PDB entry 7V90 | electron microscopy, 3.50 A resolution | chains G and J of the 10 polymer chains in the assembly

[Chain G]
Protein: Histone H2A type 1-B/E
Source organism: Homo sapiens
UniProtKB: P04908 (H2A1B_HUMAN); residues 0-129 here correspond to UniProt positions 1-130 (UniProt number = residue number + 1)
Sequence (130 residues; row label = number of the first residue in the row; numbering starts at 0):
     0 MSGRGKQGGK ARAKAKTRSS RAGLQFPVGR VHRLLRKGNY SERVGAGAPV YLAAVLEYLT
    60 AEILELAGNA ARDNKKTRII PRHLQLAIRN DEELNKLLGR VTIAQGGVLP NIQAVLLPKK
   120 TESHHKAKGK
Not modelled in the structure: 0-9, 119-129

[Chain J]
Molecule: 145-nt DNA strand
Source organism: Homo sapiens
Sequence (145 nucleotides; numbered -72 to 72; the number before each row is that of its first residue; numbers below 1 keep their minus sign (DC-72 is residue -72)):
   -72 CTAACCCTAA CCCTAACCCT AACCCTAACC CTAACCCTAA CCCTAACCCT AACCCTAACC
   -12 CTAACCCTAA CCCTAACCCT AACCCTAACC CTAACCCTAA CCCTAACCCT AACCCTAACC
    48 CTAACCCTAA CCCTAACCCT AACCC

[How chain G and chain J interact]
Contacting residue pairs - 10 pairs, chain G then chain J:
  Arg11(G) with DC-43(J), base contact; DC-42(J), hydrogen bond to the base
  Ala14(G) with DC-42(J), phosphate contact
  Lys15(G) with DC-42(J), hydrogen bond to the phosphate
  Thr16(G) with DC-43(J), phosphate contact
  Arg17(G) with DC-43(J), salt bridge to the phosphate
  Arg20(G) with DC-42(J), salt bridge to the phosphate
  Arg32(G) with DC-44(J), salt bridge to the phosphate
  Arg42(G) with DT-35(J), sugar contact
  Arg77(G) with DC-54(J), sugar contact
Other interface residues (no listed pair), chain G (12 interface residues in all): Lys13, Gly28, Arg29
Other interface residues (no listed pair), chain J (7 interface residues in all): DT-41, DC-36

[Overview]
12 residues of chain G and 7 residues of chain J are in contact; the contacts include 2 hydrogen bonds and 3
salt bridges. Polar contacts include Arg11(G)-DC-42(J), Lys15(G)-DC-42(J) and Arg17(G)-DC-43(J).
Here chain G is Histone H2A type 1-B/E and chain J is a 145-nt DNA strand, both from Homo sapiens. Entry 7V90
(Telomeric mononucleosome) was determined by electron microscopy, deposited together with 7V96, 7V9C, 7V9J,
7V9K, 7V9S and 7VA4.
